Entry 6RDN (electron microscopy, 3.20 A resolution); this record covers chains 1 and 5 of the 31 polymer chains in the assembly.

== Chain 1 ==
Protein: ATP synthase associated protein ASA1
From: Polytomella sp. Pringsheim 198.80
UniProtKB: Q85JD5 (Q85JD5_9CHLO); residue numbers follow UniProt; this construct covers 1-618
Chain sequence (618 residues; row label = number of the first residue in the row):
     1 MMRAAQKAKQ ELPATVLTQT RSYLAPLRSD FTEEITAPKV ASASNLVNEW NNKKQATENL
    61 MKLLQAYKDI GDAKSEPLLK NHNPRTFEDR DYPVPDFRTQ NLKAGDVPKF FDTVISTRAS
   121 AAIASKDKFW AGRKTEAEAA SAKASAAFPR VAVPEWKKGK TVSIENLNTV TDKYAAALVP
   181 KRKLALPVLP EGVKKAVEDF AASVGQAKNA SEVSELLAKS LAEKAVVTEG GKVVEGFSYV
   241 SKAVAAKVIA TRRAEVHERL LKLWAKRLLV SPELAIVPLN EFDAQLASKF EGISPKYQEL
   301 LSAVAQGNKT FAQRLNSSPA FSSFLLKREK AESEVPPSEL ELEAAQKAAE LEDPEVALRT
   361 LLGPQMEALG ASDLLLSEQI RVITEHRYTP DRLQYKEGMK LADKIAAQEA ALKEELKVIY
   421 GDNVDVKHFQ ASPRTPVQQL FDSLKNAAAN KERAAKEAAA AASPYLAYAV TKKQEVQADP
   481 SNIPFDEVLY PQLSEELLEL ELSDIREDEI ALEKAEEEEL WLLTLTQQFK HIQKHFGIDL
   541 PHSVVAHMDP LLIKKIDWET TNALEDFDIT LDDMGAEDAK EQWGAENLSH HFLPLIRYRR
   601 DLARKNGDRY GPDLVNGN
Unresolved in the structure: 1-22, 618

== Chain 5 ==
Protein: Mitochondrial F1F0 ATP synthase associated 14 kDa protein
From: Polytomella sp. Pringsheim 198.80
UniProtKB: A0A024FSR7 (A0A024FSR7_9CHLO); residue numbers follow UniProt; this construct covers 1-123
Chain sequence (123 residues; each row starts with the number of its first residue):
     1 MKLLPESLQQ EAATAAVVAS WVLWHLDTQL LPTIMREHKL HACWAAAAKR YNEKLFKLNP
    61 SYDRVLSLPA VSKNQVLENV FHTAPKAPVE HLEKMVSANS KVYDALNLQS KRVLIWQVKP
   121 ALF

== Chain 1 / chain 5 interface ==
Residue-residue contacts - 149 pairs, chain 1 then chain 5:
  Leu-79(1) with Val-80(5), hydrophobic
  His-82(1) with Asn-79(5); Val-80(5)
  Asn-83(1) with Val-76(5)
  Pro-84(1) with Val-71(5), hydrophobic; Asn-79(5)
  Arg-85(1) with Pro-69(5); Val-71(5), hydrogen bond (side chain-backbone); Lys-73(5); Val-76(5)
  Glu-88(1) with Pro-69(5); Ala-70(5), hydrogen bond (side chain-backbone); Val-71(5)
  Arg-90(1) with Ser-67(5), hydrogen bond (side chain-backbone); Leu-68(5); Pro-69(5)
  Val-94(1) with Leu-66(5), hydrophobic
  Pro-95(1) with Leu-66(5)
  Phe-97(1) with Tyr-62(5), hydrophobic
  Arg-98(1) with Phe-56(5), hydrogen bond (side chain-backbone); Lys-57(5); Asn-59(5), hydrogen bond (side chain-backbone); Tyr-62(5); Asp-63(5), salt bridge
  Phe-111(1) with Tyr-62(5); Asp-63(5); Val-65(5), hydrophobic; Leu-66(5), hydrophobic
  Val-114(1) with Leu-66(5), hydrophobic
  Ile-115(1) with Val-65(5), hydrophobic; Leu-66(5), hydrophobic; Ala-70(5)
  Arg-118(1) with Leu-66(5), hydrogen bond (side chain-backbone); Leu-68(5), hydrogen bond (side chain-backbone); Ala-70(5)
  Ala-119(1) with Ala-70(5)
  Ala-122(1) with Val-71(5), hydrophobic
  Ile-123(1) with Gln-75(5)
  Lys-126(1) with Asn-79(5)
  Val-151(1) with Met-95(5), hydrophobic
  Val-153(1) with Met-95(5), hydrophobic
  Pro-154(1) with Asn-99(5); Val-102(5), hydrophobic
  Trp-156(1) with Leu-106(5)
  Thr-161(1) with Leu-106(5); Leu-108(5)
  Val-162(1) with Val-102(5); Leu-106(5), hydrogen bond (backbone-backbone); Asn-107(5)
  Ser-163(1) with Asn-107(5)
  Ile-164(1) with Tyr-103(5), hydrophobic; Asn-107(5)
  Leu-167(1) with Asn-99(5); Tyr-103(5), hydrophobic
  Val-170(1) with Asn-99(5)
  Tyr-174(1) with His-91(5); Leu-92(5); Met-95(5); Asn-99(5), hydrogen bond
  Ala-175(1) with Leu-92(5)
  Leu-178(1) with Pro-88(5); Val-89(5); Leu-92(5), hydrophobic
  Phe-282(1) with Tyr-62(5), hydrophobic
  Leu-286(1) with Phe-56(5), hydrophobic; Tyr-62(5), hydrophobic
  Ala-287(1) with Phe-56(5)
  Ser-288(1) with Phe-56(5)
  Lys-289(1) with Glu-53(5); Lys-57(5)
  Phe-290(1) with Asn-52(5); Glu-53(5), hydrogen bond (backbone-side chain); Phe-56(5), hydrophobic
  Glu-291(1) with Lys-49(5), salt bridge; Glu-53(5)
  Ile-293(1) with Phe-56(5), hydrophobic
  Glu-397(1) with Ser-72(5), hydrogen bond; Asn-74(5), hydrogen bond; Gln-75(5)
  Lys-400(1) with Asn-74(5)
  Leu-401(1) with Lys-73(5); Leu-77(5), hydrophobic
  Lys-404(1) with Asn-74(5), hydrogen bond; Leu-77(5); Glu-78(5), salt bridge
  Ser-463(1) with Tyr-103(5); Asp-104(5), hydrogen bond
  Pro-464(1) with Tyr-103(5)
  Tyr-465(1) with Val-96(5); Asn-99(5); Ser-100(5); Tyr-103(5), hydrophobic
  Leu-466(1) with Ser-100(5)
  Ala-469(1) with Val-96(5), hydrophobic
  Lys-473(1) with Leu-92(5)
  Leu-497(1) with Phe-81(5), hydrophobic
  Leu-500(1) with Lys-73(5), hydrogen bond (backbone-side chain)
  Glu-501(1) with Lys-73(5)
  Glu-507(1) with Leu-68(5); Pro-69(5)
  Lys-514(1) with Arg-64(5), hydrogen bond (backbone-side chain)
  Ala-515(1) with Arg-64(5)
  Trp-521(1) with Leu-55(5), hydrophobic
  Leu-522(1) with Leu-55(5), hydrophobic
  Leu-525(1) with Tyr-51(5); Leu-55(5), hydrophobic
  Phe-529(1) with Trp-44(5), hydrophobic
  Ile-532(1) with Leu-40(5), hydrophobic
  Phe-536(1) with Glu-37(5); Leu-40(5), hydrophobic; His-41(5)
  His-542(1) with Thr-33(5); Arg-36(5); Glu-37(5), salt bridge
  Val-545(1) with Leu-40(5), hydrophobic
  Leu-552(1) with Leu-40(5), hydrophobic
  Ile-553(1) with Arg-36(5)
  Ile-556(1) with Met-35(5); Arg-36(5); Lys-39(5); Leu-40(5)
  Asp-557(1) with Arg-36(5), salt bridge
  Glu-559(1) with Lys-39(5), salt bridge
  Thr-560(1) with Pro-32(5); Met-35(5)
  Leu-564(1) with Lys-39(5), hydrogen bond (backbone-side chain)
  Glu-565(1) with Met-35(5); Lys-39(5), hydrogen bond (backbone-side chain)
  Asp-568(1) with His-38(5), salt bridge; Lys-39(5)
  Lys-580(1) with Ala-46(5)
  Glu-581(1) with Ala-46(5); Arg-50(5)
  Trp-583(1) with Ala-42(5), hydrophobic; Cys-43(5), hydrophobic
  Gly-584(1) with Cys-43(5); Ala-47(5)
  Ala-585(1) with Ala-47(5)
  Asn-587(1) with Cys-43(5), hydrogen bond
  Leu-588(1) with Cys-43(5); Trp-44(5), hydrophobic; Ala-47(5), hydrophobic
  His-591(1) with Trp-44(5); Tyr-51(5), hydrogen bond
  Phe-592(1) with Tyr-51(5), hydrophobic; Lys-54(5); Leu-58(5), hydrophobic
  Leu-595(1) with Leu-58(5), hydrophobic
  Arg-599(1) with Leu-58(5), hydrogen bond (side chain-backbone)
Also at the interface, not in a pair above, chain 1 (97 interface residues in all): Asp-96, Thr-171, Ala-177, Gln-394, Ile-405, Gln-408, Gln-477, Asp-504, Ala-511, Glu-518, Phe-567, Asp-578, Gln-582
Also at the interface, not in a pair above, chain 5 (63 interface residues in all): Leu-31, Pro-60, His-82, Glu-93

== Summary ==
Chain 1 and chain 5 form an interface of 97 and 63 residues respectively, with 21 hydrogen bonds and 7 salt
bridges. Polar contacts include Arg-98(1)/Asp-63(5), Glu-291(1)/Lys-49(5) and Lys-404(1)/Glu-78(5).
Chain 1 is ATP synthase associated protein ASA1 and chain 5 is Mitochondrial F1F0 ATP synthase associated 14
kDa protein, both from Polytomella sp. Pringsheim 198.80; the structure, Cryo-EM structure of Polytomella
F-ATP synthase, Rotary substate 1C, monomer-masked refinement, was determined by electron microscopy,
deposited together with 6RD4, 6RD5, 6RD6, 6RD7, 6RD8, 6RD9 and 46 further entries.
